PDB entry 8ARP | X-ray diffraction, 3.05 A resolution | chains B and C of the 6 polymer chains in the assembly

== Chain B (and C) ==
Molecule: ATP-dependent RNA helicase DBP2
Organism: Saccharomyces cerevisiae
Notes: EC 3.6.4.13; chain C of this document is another copy of the same molecule, construct and numbering; everything in this record applies to it too
UniProtKB: P24783 (DBP2_YEAST); numbering as in UniProt (aligned over 1-546)
Sequence (546 residues; row label = number of the first residue in the row):
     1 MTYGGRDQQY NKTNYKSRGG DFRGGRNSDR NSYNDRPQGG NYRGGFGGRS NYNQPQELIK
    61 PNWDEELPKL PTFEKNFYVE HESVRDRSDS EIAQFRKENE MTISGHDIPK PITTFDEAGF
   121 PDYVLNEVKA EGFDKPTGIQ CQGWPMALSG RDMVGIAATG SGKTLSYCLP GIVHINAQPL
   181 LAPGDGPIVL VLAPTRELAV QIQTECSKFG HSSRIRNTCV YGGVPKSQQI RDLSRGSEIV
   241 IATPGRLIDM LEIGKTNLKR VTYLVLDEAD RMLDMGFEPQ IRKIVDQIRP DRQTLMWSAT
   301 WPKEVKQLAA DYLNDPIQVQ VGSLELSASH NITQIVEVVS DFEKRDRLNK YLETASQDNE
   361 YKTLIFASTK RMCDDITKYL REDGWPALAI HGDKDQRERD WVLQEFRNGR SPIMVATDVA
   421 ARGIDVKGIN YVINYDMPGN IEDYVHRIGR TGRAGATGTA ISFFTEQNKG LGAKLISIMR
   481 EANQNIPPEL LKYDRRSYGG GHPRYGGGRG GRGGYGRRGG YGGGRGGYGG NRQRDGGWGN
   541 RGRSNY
Disordered / not traced: 1-52, 497-546 (chain C: 1-51, 497-546)
Ligand contacts: ADP (adenosine-5'-diphosphate): F115, E131, F133, D134, K135, P136, T137, Q140, A158, T159, G160, S161, G162, K163, T164, L165, Q201, E205, K208, E268
Curated features (UniProtKB/Swiss-Prot):
  - region: Y505 to G530 (RNA-binding RGG-box)
  - motif: T113 to C141 (Q motif), D267 to D270 (DEAD box)
  - binding site (ATP): A157 to T164
  - modified residue: R18 (Omega-N-methylarginine), R43 (Omega-N-methylarginine), S88 (Phosphoserine), S90 (Phosphoserine), R509 (Dimethylated arginine), R512 (Dimethylated arginine), R518 (Dimethylated arginine), R525 (Dimethylated arginine)
  - cross-link: K474 (Glycyl lysine isopeptide (Lys-Gly) (interchain with G-Cter in ubiquitin))
From the paper describing this entry:
  - mutagenesis - Y221C/G392C/D393C: abolished catalytic activity on in the absence of 2 mM TCEP
  - conformationally variable residues (loop rearrangement): R496
  - mutagenesis - Y221C, G392C/D393C: unchanged catalytic activity (unwinding activity)
  - mutagenesis - R495A/R496A: increased catalytic activity
  - mutagenesis - E80A/H81A: unchanged catalytic activity on unwinding
  - mutagenesis - Y78E: abolished catalytic activity on unwinding
  - mutagenesis - Y78E (3-fold), E80A/H81A (2.2-fold), Q484A: decreased catalytic activity (ATPase activity)
  - mutagenesis - F73A, F77A/Y78A: abolished catalytic activity (ATPase activity)
  - mutagenesis - Y78A: unchanged catalytic activity (ATPase activity)

== How chain B and chain C interact ==
Residue-residue contacts - 8 pairs, chain B then chain C:
  I59(B) - E466(C)
  P61(B) - F342(C)  hydrophobic
  E66(B) - V339(C)
  E66(B) - D341(C)
  E66(B) - E343(C)
  K69(B) - R347(C)
  K259(B) - F342(C)  hydrogen bond (side chain-backbone)
  K259(B) - E343(C)
Interface residues without a listed pair, chain B (7 interface residues in all): P183, G184
Interface residues without a listed pair, chain C (9 interface residues in all): R345, D346, D383

== Overview ==
7 residues of chain B and 9 residues of chain C are in contact; the contacts include 1 hydrogen bond. Its one
hydrogen-bonded contact is K259(B)-F342(C). Chain B binds ADP. The paper reports that Y78E, E80A/H81A and
Q484A of chain B reduce catalytic activity (ATPase activity); conformational variability at R496(B); 10
substitutions were tested in all.
Chain B and chain C are both ATP-dependent RNA helicase DBP2 (Saccharomyces cerevisiae); the structure,
Crystal structure of DEAD-box protein Dbp2 in complex with ADP, was determined by X-ray diffraction (same
publication as 8ARK).
